Entry 7V00 (electron microscopy, 3.87 A resolution); this record covers chains G and H of the 11 polymer chains in the assembly.

== Chain G ==
Molecule: 37-nt RNA strand
From: Staphylococcus epidermidis RP62A
Notes: fragment: Staphylococcus epidermidis RP62A CRISPR RNA: Repeat plus Spacer sequence 2
Sequence (37 nucleotides; numbered 1 to 37; the number before each row is that of its first residue):
     1 ACGAGAACUA GUAAUAAUUG UCAUUUGCAU ACGUUAC
Unresolved in the structure: 31-37

== Chain H ==
Name: CRISPR system Cms protein Csm4
From: Staphylococcus epidermidis RP62A
UniProtKB: Q5HK92 (Q5HK92_STAEQ); residues 1-304 here = UniProt positions 1-304
Chain sequence (304 residues; each row starts with the number of its first residue):
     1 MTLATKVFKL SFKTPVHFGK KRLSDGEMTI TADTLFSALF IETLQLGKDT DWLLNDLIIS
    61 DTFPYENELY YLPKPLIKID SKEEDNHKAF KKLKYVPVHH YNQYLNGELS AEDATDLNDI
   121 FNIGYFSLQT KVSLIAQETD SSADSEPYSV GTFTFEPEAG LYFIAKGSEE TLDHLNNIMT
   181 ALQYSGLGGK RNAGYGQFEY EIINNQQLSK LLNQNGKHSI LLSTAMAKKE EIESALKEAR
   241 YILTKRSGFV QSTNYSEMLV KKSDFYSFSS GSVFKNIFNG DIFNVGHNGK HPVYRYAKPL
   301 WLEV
Unresolved in the structure: 1-4, 82-85

== Interface between chain G and chain H ==
Residue-residue contacts - 54 pairs, chain G then chain H:
  A1(G) / Phe-40(H)  base contact
  A1(G) / Ile-41(H)  phosphate contact
  A1(G) / Val-250(H)  sugar contact
  A1(G) / Gln-251(H)  phosphate contact
  A1(G) / Ser-252(H)  phosphate contact
  A1(G) / His-291(H)  base contact
  A1(G) / Pro-292(H)  base contact
  A1(G) / Val-293(H)  base contact
  A1(G) / Tyr-294(H)  sugar contact
  C2(G) / Thr-34(H)  phosphate contact
  C2(G) / Ser-37(H)  hydrogen bond to the sugar
  C2(G) / Ala-38(H)  base contact
  C2(G) / Gly-186(H)  hydrogen bond to the base
  C2(G) / Leu-187(H)  base contact
  C2(G) / Gly-188(H)  hydrogen bond to the sugar
  C2(G) / Arg-191(H)  base contact
  C2(G) / Phe-249(H)  phosphate contact
  C2(G) / Gln-251(H)  base contact
  C2(G) / Lys-262(H)  salt bridge to the phosphate
  G3(G) / Lys-20(H)  hydrogen bond to the sugar
  G3(G) / Lys-21(H)  hydrogen bond to the sugar
  G3(G) / Arg-22(H)  sugar contact
  G3(G) / Thr-34(H)  phosphate contact
  G3(G) / Ser-247(H)  sugar contact
  G3(G) / Gly-248(H)  sugar contact
  G3(G) / Phe-249(H)  phosphate contact
  G3(G) / Lys-261(H)  hydrogen bond to the base
  G3(G) / Lys-262(H)  salt bridge to the phosphate
  G3(G) / Arg-295(H)  salt bridge to the phosphate
  A4(G) / His-17(H)  salt bridge to the phosphate
  A4(G) / Phe-18(H)  phosphate contact
  A4(G) / Gly-19(H)  phosphate contact
  A4(G) / Leu-23(H)  phosphate contact
  A4(G) / Gly-189(H)  phosphate contact
  A4(G) / Phe-249(H)  base contact
  A4(G) / Gln-251(H)  hydrogen bond to the sugar
  A4(G) / Glu-257(H)  base contact
  G5(G) / Gly-189(H)  phosphate contact
  G5(G) / Lys-190(H)  phosphate contact
  G5(G) / Arg-191(H)  phosphate contact
  A6(G) / Asn-192(H)  hydrogen bond to the phosphate
  A7(G) / Leu-23(H)  base contact
  A7(G) / Val-132(H)  sugar contact
  A7(G) / Ser-133(H)  hydrogen bond to the base
  A7(G) / Tyr-148(H)  stacking on the base
  A7(G) / Lys-190(H)  hydrogen bond to the base
  C8(G) / Val-132(H)  sugar contact
  C8(G) / Leu-134(H)  phosphate contact
  C8(G) / Ile-135(H)  hydrogen bond to the phosphate
  U9(G) / Thr-130(H)  base contact
  U9(G) / Lys-131(H)  salt bridge to the phosphate
  U9(G) / Val-132(H)  hydrogen bond to the phosphate
  A10(G) / Leu-134(H)  sugar contact
  A10(G) / Ser-145(H)  base contact
Also at the interface, not in a pair above, chain H (45 interface residues in all): Leu-44, Pro-147, Leu-182, Arg-246

== Overview ==
10 residues of chain G and 45 residues of chain H are in contact, with 12 hydrogen bonds, 5 salt bridges and 1
aromatic stacking contact. Among the polar pairs are C2(G)/Gly-186(H), G3(G)/Lys-261(H) and A7(G)/Ser-133(H).
Chain G is a 37-nt RNA strand and chain H is CRISPR system Cms protein Csm4, both from Staphylococcus
epidermidis RP62A; the structure, Staphylococcus epidermidis RP62a CRISPR tall effector complex with bound
ATP, was determined by electron microscopy (same publication as 7UZW, 7UZX, 7UZY, 7UZZ, 7V01 and 7V02).
